PDB entry 2OPY | X-ray diffraction, 2.80 A resolution | chain A

[Chain A]
Protein: Baculoviral IAP repeat-containing protein 4
Source organism: Homo sapiens
UniProt: P98170 (BIRC4_HUMAN); residues 249-354 here = UniProt positions 249-354
Chain sequence (106 residues; numbered 249 to 354; the number before each row is that of its first residue):
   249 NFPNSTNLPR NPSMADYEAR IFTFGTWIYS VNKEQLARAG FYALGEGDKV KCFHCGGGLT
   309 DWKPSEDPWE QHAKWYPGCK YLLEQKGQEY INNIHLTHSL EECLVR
Bound ions: Zn2+: Cys300, Cys303, His320, Cys327
Small-molecule neighbours: CO9 (1-({2-[(1S)-1-aminoethyl]-1,3-oxazol-4-yl}carbonyl)-L-prolyl-L-tryptophan): Leu292, Lys297, Val298, Gly306, Leu307, Thr308, Asp309, Trp310, Glu314, Gln319, Trp323, Tyr324

[Overview]
Ligands of chain A: compound CO9. The Zn2+ site is built by Cys300, Cys303, His320 and Cys327.
Chain A is Baculoviral IAP repeat-containing protein 4 (Homo sapiens); the structure, Smac mimic bound to
BIR3-XIAP, was determined by X-ray diffraction together with 2OPZ from the same study.
